Entry 7BOD (electron microscopy, 2.88 A resolution); this record covers chains A and P of the 13 polymer chains in the assembly.

Chain A:
Molecule: 16S rRNA (body domain of 30S subunit)
From: Escherichia coli (strain K12)
Sequence (1542 nucleotides; numbered 1 to 1542; the number before each row is that of its first residue):
     1 AAAUUGAAGAGUUUGAUCAUGGCUCAGAUUGAACGCUGGCGGCAGGCCUA
    51 ACACAUGCAAGUCGAACGGUAACAGGAAGAAGCUUGCUUCUUUGCUGACG
   101 AGUGGCGGACGGGUGAGUAAUGUCUGGGAAACUGCCUGAUGGAGGGGGAU
   151 AACUACUGGAAACGGUAGCUAAUACCGCAUAACGUCGCAAGACCAAAGAG
   201 GGGGACCUUCGGGCCUCUUGCCAUCGGAUGUGCCCAGAUGGGAUUAGCUA
   251 GUAGGUGGGGUAACGGCUCACCUAGGCGACGAUCCCUAGCUGGUCUGAGA
   301 GGAUGACCAGCCACACUGGAACUGAGACACGGUCCAGACUCCUACGGGAG
   351 GCAGCAGUGGGGAAUAUUGCACAAUGGGCGCAAGCCUGAUGCAGCCAUGC
   401 CGCGUGUAUGAAGAAGGCCUUCGGGUUGUAAAGUACUUUCAGCGGGGAGG
   451 AAGGGAGUAAAGUUAAUACCUUUGCUCAUUGACGUUACCCGCAGAAGAAG
   501 CACCGGCUAACUCCGUGCCAGCAGCCXCGGUAAUACGGAGGGUGCAAGCG
   551 UUAAUCGGAAUUACUGGGCGUAAAGCGCACGCAGGCGGUUUGUUAAGUCA
   601 GAUGUGAAAUCCCCGGGCUCAACCUGGGAACUGCAUCUGAUACUGGCAAG
   651 CUUGAGUCUCGUAGAGGGGGGUAGAAUUCCAGGUGUAGCGGUGAAAUGCG
   701 UAGAGAUCUGGAGGAAUACCGGUGGCGAAGGCGGCCCCCUGGACGAAGAC
   751 UGACGCUCAGGUGCGAAAGCGUGGGGAGCAAACAGGAUUAGAUACCCUGG
   801 UAGUCCACGCCGUAAACGAUGUCGACUUGGAGGUUGUGCCCUUGAGGCGU
   851 GGCUUCCGGAGCUAACGCGUUAAGUCGACCGCCUGGGGAGUACGGCCGCA
   901 AGGUUAAAACUCAAAUGAAUUGACGGGGGCCCGCACAAGCGGUGGAGCAU
   951 GUGGUUUAAUUCGAUGXAACGCGAAGAACCUUACCUGGUCUUGACAUCCA
  1001 CGGAAGUUUUCAGAGAUGAGAAUGUGCCUUCGGGAACCGUGAGACAGGUG
  1051 CUGCAUGGCUGUCGUCAGCUCGUGUUGUGAAAUGUUGGGUUAAGUCCCGC
  1101 AACGAGCGCAACCCUUAUCCUUUGUUGCCAGCGGUCCGGCCGGGAACUCA
  1151 AAGGAGACUGCCAGUGAUAAACUGGAGGAAGGUGGGGAUGACGUCAAGUC
  1201 AUCAUGGCCCUUACGACCAGGGCUACACACGUGCUACAAUGGCGCAUACA
  1251 AAGAGAAGCGACCUCGCGAGAGCAAGCGGACCUCAUAAAGUGCGUCGUAG
  1301 UCCGGAUUGGAGUCUGCAACUCGACUCCAUGAAGUCGGAAUCGCUAGUAA
  1351 UCGUGGAUCAGAAUGCCACGGUGAAUACGUUCCCGGGCCUUGUACACACC
  1401 GCCCGUXACACCAUGGGAGUGGGUUGCAAAAGAAGUAGGUAGCUUAACCU
  1451 UCGGGAGGGCGCUUACCACUUUGUGAUUCAUGACUGGGGUGAAGUCGUAA
  1501 CAAGGUAACCGUAGGGGAACCUGCGGUUGGAUCACCUCCUUA
Unresolved in the structure: 931-1386, 1535-1542
Modified / non-standard residues: PSU (pseudouridine-5'-monophosphate) at position 516, G7M (N7-methyl-guanosine-5'-monophosphate) at position 527, 2MG (2N-methylguanosine-5'-monophosphate) at position 966, 5MC (5-methylcytidine-5'-monophosphate) at position 967, 2MG (2N-methylguanosine-5'-monophosphate) at position 1207, 4OC (4n,o2'-methylcytidine-5'-monophosphate) at position 1402, 5MC (5-methylcytidine-5'-monophosphate) at position 1407, UR3 (3-methyluridine-5'-monophoshate) at position 1498, 2MG (2N-methylguanosine-5'-monophosphate) at position 1516, MA6 (6N-dimethyladenosine-5'-monophoshate) at position 1518, MA6 (6N-dimethyladenosine-5'-monophoshate) at position 1519
Glycans and other covalent adducts: covalent link G791-UR3_1498
Metal / ion sites: Mg2+ site 1 near G21 (its only coordinating residue here); Mg2+ site 2 near A53 (its only coordinating residue here); Mg2+ site 3: A59, U387; Mg2+ site 4 near G100 (its only coordinating residue here); Mg2+ site 5: A109, G331; Mg2+ site 6: A116, G117, G289; Mg2+ site 7: G145, A197; Mg2+ site 8 near A171 (its only coordinating residue here); Mg2+ site 9: A174, C175; Mg2+ site 10: U180, A195; Mg2+ site 11: G299, G558; Mg2+ site 12 near A306 (its only coordinating residue here); 29 more Mg2+ sites not listed
From the paper describing this entry:
  - contacts within the chain: U921-A1396, A923-U1393, A1507-G1530 (pi stacking)
  - conformationally variable residues: U1393 to A1396

Chain P:
Name: 30S ribosomal protein S16
From: Escherichia coli (strain K12)
UniProt: P0A7T3 (RS16_ECOLI); numbering as in UniProt (aligned over 1-82)
Amino-acid sequence (82 residues; each row starts with the number of its first residue):
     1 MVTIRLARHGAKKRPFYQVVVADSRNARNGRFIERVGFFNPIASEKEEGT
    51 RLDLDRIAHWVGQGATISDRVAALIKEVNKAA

Chain A / chain P interface:
Residue-residue contacts (77):
  C43(A) with Lys12(P), salt bridge to the phosphate
  A44(A) with Lys12(P), phosphate contact
  C110(A) with Arg25(P), hydrogen bond to the sugar
  G111(A) with Arg25(P), sugar contact
  G134(A) with Met1(P), base contact; Arg25(P), hydrogen bond to the base
  C135(A) with Met1(P), hydrogen bond to the base
  C136(A) with Met1(P), sugar contact; Gly64(P), hydrogen bond to the sugar; Thr66(P), sugar contact
  U137(A) with Gly62(P), sugar contact; Gly64(P), sugar contact
  G227(A) with Gln63(P), hydrogen bond to the base
  A228(A) with Val2(P), sugar contact; Trp60(P), sugar contact; Gln63(P), sugar contact
  U229(A) with Val2(P), sugar contact; Asp23(P), sugar contact; Ile33(P), sugar contact; Trp60(P), phosphate contact
  G230(A) with Asp23(P), sugar contact; Arg25(P), hydrogen bond to the sugar; Arg31(P), salt bridge to the phosphate
  U231(A) with Arg31(P), salt bridge to the phosphate
  A309(A) with Asn29(P), sugar contact; Gly30(P), phosphate contact; Arg31(P), phosphate contact
  G310(A) with Gly30(P), phosphate contact; Arg31(P), hydrogen bond to the phosphate
  C311(A) with Arg31(P), salt bridge to the phosphate
  A374(A) with Tyr17(P), hydrogen bond to the sugar; Arg70(P), hydrogen bond to the phosphate
  U375(A) with Leu6(P), hydrogen bond to the sugar; Tyr17(P), sugar contact; Arg28(P), hydrogen bond to the base; Arg70(P), salt bridge to the phosphate
  G376(A) with Arg5(P), hydrogen bond to the sugar; Leu6(P), hydrogen bond to the phosphate; Arg28(P), sugar contact; Ser68(P), hydrogen bond to the phosphate
  G377(A) with Thr3(P), phosphate contact; Arg5(P), sugar contact; Ser24(P), sugar contact
  U390(A) with Arg28(P), hydrogen bond to the phosphate
  G391(A) with Arg8(P), hydrogen bond to the phosphate; Arg28(P), salt bridge to the phosphate
  C392(A) with Arg8(P), salt bridge to the phosphate; Lys12(P), phosphate contact; Lys13(P), hydrogen bond to the phosphate
  A393(A) with Lys12(P), salt bridge to the phosphate; Lys13(P), salt bridge to the phosphate
  G449(A) with Ile42(P), sugar contact
  G450(A) with Pro15(P), sugar contact
  A451(A) with Arg70(P), salt bridge to the phosphate
  A452(A) with Arg70(P), base contact; Ala73(P), sugar contact
  C483(A) with Lys13(P), hydrogen bond to the sugar
  A608(A) with Phe32(P), sugar contact
  G616(A) with Glu47(P), hydrogen bond to the sugar
  G617(A) with Arg14(P), hydrogen bond to the base; Ser44(P), hydrogen bond to the phosphate; Lys46(P), salt bridge to the phosphate; Glu47(P), sugar contact
  C618(A) with Arg14(P), hydrogen bond to the sugar; Ser44(P), phosphate contact
  C623(A) with Ala11(P), sugar contact
  C624(A) with Gly10(P), phosphate contact; Ala11(P), sugar contact
  U625(A) with His9(P), phosphate contact; Gly10(P), phosphate contact; Phe16(P), phosphate contact
  G626(A) with Gln18(P), hydrogen bond to the phosphate; Arg35(P), salt bridge to the phosphate; Phe38(P), sugar contact; Arg51(P), hydrogen bond to the sugar
  G627(A) with Arg35(P), salt bridge to the phosphate; Arg51(P), sugar contact
Interface residues without a listed pair, chain A (41 interface residues in all): G112, G378, G453
Interface residues without a listed pair, chain P (44 interface residues in all): Ala7, Asn26, Ala27, Pro41

Overview:
41 residues of chain A face 44 of chain P across their interface, with 24 hydrogen bonds and 13 salt bridges.
Among the polar pairs are G134(A)-Arg25(P), C135(A)-Met1(P) and G227(A)-Gln63(P). A59(A) and U387(A) form the
Mg2+ site 3. The paper reports conformational variability at U1393(A); contacts within the chain involving
U921(A), A1396(A) and A923(A) among others.
Here chain A is 16S rRNA (body domain of 30S subunit) and chain P is 30S ribosomal protein S16, both from
Escherichia coli (strain K12). Entry 7BOD (Bacterial 30S ribosomal subunit assembly complex state M (body
domain)) was determined by electron microscopy together with 7AF3, 7AF5, 7AF8, 7AFA, 7AFD, 7AFH and 17 further
entries from the same study.
